Entry 6PPO (electron microscopy, 3.20 A resolution); this record covers chains B and U of the 5 polymer chains in the assembly.

== Chain B ==
Molecule: Capsid protein VP3
Source organism: Rhinovirus C
Notes: EC 3.4.22.29, 3.6.1.15, 3.4.22.28, 2.7.7.48
Reference sequence: E5D8F2 (E5D8F2_9ENTO); residues 1-235 here correspond to UniProt positions 333-567 (UniProt number = residue number + 332)
Amino-acid sequence (235 residues; each row starts with the number of its first residue):
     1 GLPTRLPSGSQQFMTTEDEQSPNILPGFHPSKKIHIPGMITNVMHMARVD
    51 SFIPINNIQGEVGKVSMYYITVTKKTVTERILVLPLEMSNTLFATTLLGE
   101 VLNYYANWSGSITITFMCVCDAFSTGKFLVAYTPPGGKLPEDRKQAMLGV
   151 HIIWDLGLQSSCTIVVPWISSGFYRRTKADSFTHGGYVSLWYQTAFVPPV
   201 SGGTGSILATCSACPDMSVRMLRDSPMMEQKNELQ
UniProt features mapped onto this chain:
  - region: Glu233 to Gln235 (Amphipathic alpha-helix)

== Chain U ==
Molecule: Cadherin-related family member 3
Source organism: Homo sapiens
Notes: fragment: Extracellular cadherin-like domain 1
Reference sequence: Q6ZTQ4 (CDHR3_HUMAN); numbering as in UniProt (aligned over 20-130)
Amino-acid sequence (132 residues; row label = number of the first residue in the row):
     9 MASDYKDDDDKLHLILLPATGNVAENSPPGTSVHKFSVKLSASLSPVIPG
    59 FPQIVNSNPLTEAFRVNWLSGTYFEVVTTGMEQLDFETGPNIFDLQIYVK
   109 DEVGVTDLQVLTVQVTDVNEPPGGTKHHHHHH
Disordered / not traced: 9-19, 128-140
Differences from the reference sequence: expression tag (9-19, 131-140)
Metal / ion sites: Ca2+ site 1: Glu33, Glu95, Asp125; Ca2+ site 2 near Glu95 (its only coordinating residue here)
What the authors report for this chain:
  - Ca2+ coordination: Glu33, Glu95, Asp125, Asn127
  - contacts within the chain: Asn66-Asp102, Asp102-Thr120
  - mutagenesis - H21G: decreased binding to virus
  - mutagenesis - H21L, H21Q, L116A: unchanged binding to virus

== Chain B / chain U interface ==
Contacting residue pairs - 22 pairs, chain B then chain U:
  Asn56(B) with Pro26(U), hydrogen bond (side chain-backbone)
  Ile58(B) with Leu24(U), hydrophobic; Pro26(U)
  Gln59(B) with Leu24(U)
  Glu61(B) with Ala27(U); Thr28(U), hydrogen bond
  Ser66(B) with Thr28(U), hydrogen bond
  Tyr69(B) with Thr28(U)
  Thr71(B) with Val118(U)
  Thr73(B) with Gln104(U); Val118(U)
  Lys75(B) with Leu116(U), hydrogen bond (side chain-backbone); Gln117(U)
  Ser201(B) with Asn64(U), hydrogen bond
  Gly202(B) with Asn64(U); Ser65(U); Asn66(U); Gln104(U)
  Gly203(B) with Asn66(U)
  Thr204(B) with Asn66(U), hydrogen bond; Asp102(U), hydrogen bond; Val118(U)
Also at the interface, not in a pair above, chain B (18 interface residues in all): Gly60, Lys64, Lys74, Glu79, Val200
Also at the interface, not in a pair above, chain U (16 interface residues in all): His21, His42, Asp115, Thr120
The authors on this interface:
  - residue pairs: Pro26(U)-Asn56(B) (backbone contact), Leu116(U)-Lys75(B) (backbone contact), Gln117(U)-Lys75(B) (backbone contact)
  - interface residues, chain U: Leu116(U), Gln117(U)

== Summary ==
18 residues of chain B face 16 of chain U across their interface, with 7 hydrogen bonds. Polar contacts
include Asn56(B)-Pro26(U), Glu61(B)-Thr28(U) and Ser66(B)-Thr28(U). The paper describes backbone contacts
between Pro26(U) and Asn56(B), Leu116(U) and Lys75(B) and Gln117(U) and Lys75(B). From the paper: H21G of
chain U reduces binding to virus; interface residues Leu116(U) and Gln117(U); 4 substitutions were tested in
all.
Here chain B is Capsid protein VP3 (Rhinovirus C) and chain U is Cadherin-related family member 3 (Homo
sapiens). Entry 6PPO (Rhinovirus C15 complexed with domain I of receptor CDHR3) was determined by electron
microscopy, deposited together with 6PSF.
